Entry 9MKO (electron microscopy, 3.21 A resolution); this record covers chains A and B of the 14 polymer chains in the assembly.

== Chain A ==
Name: R-phycoerythrin class I alpha subunit
From: Ceramium secundatum
UniProtKB: A0A1C9C9A7 (A0A1C9C9A7_9FLOR); residues 1-164 here = UniProt positions 1-164
Chain sequence (164 residues; row label = number of the first residue in the row):
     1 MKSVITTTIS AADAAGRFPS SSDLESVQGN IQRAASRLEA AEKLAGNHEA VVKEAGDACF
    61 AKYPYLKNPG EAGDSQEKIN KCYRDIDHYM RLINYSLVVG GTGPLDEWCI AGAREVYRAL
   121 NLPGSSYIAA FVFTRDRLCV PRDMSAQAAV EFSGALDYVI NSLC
Sequence notes: conflict Pro64 (Ser in A0A1C9C9A7), Ala119 (Thr in A0A1C9C9A7), Gly124 (Ser in A0A1C9C9A7), Ile128 (Val in A0A1C9C9A7), Ala149 (Gly in A0A1C9C9A7), Phe152 (Tyr in A0A1C9C9A7), Ser153 (Gly in A0A1C9C9A7), Gly154 (Ala in A0A1C9C9A7)
Ligand contacts:
  - phycoerythrobilin (PEB), molecule 1: Lys43, Leu44, Asn47, Ala50, Val51, Glu54, Arg137, Leu138, Cys139, Arg142, Asp143, Met144, Phe152
  - phycoerythrobilin (PEB), molecule 2: Phe60, Leu66, Ala72, Gly73, Lys78, Lys81, Cys82, Arg84, Asp85, His88, Tyr89, Trp108, Cys109, Tyr117, Leu120, Leu122, Pro123, Ser126, Tyr127

== Chain B ==
Name: R-phycoerythrin class I beta subunit
From: Ceramium secundatum
UniProtKB: A0A1C9C989 (A0A1C9C989_9FLOR); residue numbers follow UniProt; this construct covers 1-176
Chain sequence (176 residues; row label = number of the first residue in the row):
     1 MLDAFSRVVV NSDSKAAYVS GSDLQALKTF IADGNKRLDA VNSIVSNASC IVSDAVSGMI
    61 CENPGLIAPG GNCYTNRRMA ACLRDGEIIL RYTSYALLAG DSSVLEDRCL NGLKETYIAL
   121 GVPTNSTVRA VSIMKSSAVA FISNTASQRK MATADGDCSA LSSEVASYCD KVSAAI
Sequence notes: conflict Ser20 (Gly in A0A1C9C989), Thr127 (Ser in A0A1C9C989), Ser137 (Ala in A0A1C9C989), Ala154 (Thr in A0A1C9C989), Ser173 (Ala in A0A1C9C989)
Ligand contacts:
  - phycoerythrobilin (PEB), molecule 1: Asn35, Lys36, Leu38, Asp39, Ile142, Thr153, Ala154, Asp155, Gly156, Asp157, Cys158, Leu161
  - phycoerythrobilin (PEB), molecule 2: Met59, Asn72, Cys73, Arg77, Arg78, Ala81, Cys82, Arg84, Asp85, Ile88, Ile89, Arg108, Cys109, Leu113, Tyr117, Leu120, Val122, Pro123, Ser126, Thr127, Ala130
  - phycoerythrobilin (PEB), molecule 3: Ile67, Tyr74, Thr75, Asn76, Met79
  - phycourobilin (PUB): Cys50, Asp54, Ser57, Gly58, Cys61, Glu62, Arg129, Ser132, Ile133, Ser136, Ser137, Ala140, Phe141, Ala146, Ser147, Gln148, Arg149

== How chain A and chain B interact ==
Pairs across the interface (4):
  Arg135(A) with Arg149(B)
  Asp157(A) with Arg149(B), salt bridge
  Asn161(A) with Ser46(B); Ser49(B)
Other interface residues (no listed pair), chain A (5 interface residues in all): Ser153, Cys164
Other interface residues (no listed pair), chain B (5 interface residues in all): Val45, Met151

== Overview ==
Chain A and chain B each contribute 5 residues to their interface; the contacts include 1 salt bridge. Its one
salt-bridged contact is Asp157(A)-Arg149(B). Chain A binds phycoerythrobilin. Chain B binds phycourobilin and
3 copies of phycoerythrobilin.
Chain A is R-phycoerythrin class I alpha subunit and chain B is R-phycoerythrin class I beta subunit, both
from Ceramium secundatum; the structure, 4D4 TCR bound to R-phycoerythrin, was determined by electron
microscopy together with 9MGB, 9O60, 9O61 and 9O62 from the same study.
